PDB entry 6HXT | X-ray diffraction, 2.55 A resolution | chain A

[Chain A]
Name: Coiled-coil domain-containing protein 61
Source organism: Homo sapiens
Reference sequence: Q9Y6R9 (CCD61_HUMAN); residues 1-143 here = UniProt positions 1-143
Sequence (145 residues; row label = number of the first residue in the row; numbers below 1 keep their minus sign (Gly-1 is residue -1)):
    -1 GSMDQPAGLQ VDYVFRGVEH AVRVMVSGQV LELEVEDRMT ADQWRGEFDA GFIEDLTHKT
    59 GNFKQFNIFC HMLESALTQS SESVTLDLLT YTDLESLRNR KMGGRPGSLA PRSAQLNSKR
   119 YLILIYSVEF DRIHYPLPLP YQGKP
Not modelled in the structure: -1 to 5, 97-113, 141-143
Construct notes: expression tag (-1 to 0)
Modified / non-standard residues: Mse1, Mse100 (selenomethionine); Mse23, Mse37, Mse70 (selenomethionine; parent Met)
Curated features (UniProtKB/Swiss-Prot):
  - modified residue: Mse1 (N-acetylmethionine)
  - mutagenesis: Phe128 to Asp129 (Loss of dimerization)
From the paper describing this entry:
  - self-association interface (contacts with another copy of this molecule): Asp129
  - mutagenesis - F128E/D129A: abolished binding to Coiled-coil domain-containing protein 61 (chain A)

[Summary]
Curated annotation (UniProt) lists 2 mutagenesis sites. From the paper: F128E/D129A abolish binding to
Coiled-coil domain-containing protein 61 (chain A); a self-association interface involving Asp129.
Chain A is Coiled-coil domain-containing protein 61 (Homo sapiens); the structure, Crystal structure of the
head domain of human CCDC61, was determined by X-ray diffraction (same publication as 6HXY).
